Entry 5VVR (electron microscopy, 5.80 A resolution (low resolution: residue-level contacts below are approximate; hydrogen-bond / salt-bridge calls are withheld)); this record covers chains B and T of the 16 polymer chains in the assembly.

[Chain B]
Name: DNA-directed RNA polymerase II subunit RPB2
Source organism: Saccharomyces cerevisiae (strain ATCC 204508 / S288c)
Notes: EC 2.7.7.6
UniProt: P08518 (RPB2_YEAST); residue numbers follow UniProt; this construct covers 1-1224
Chain sequence (1224 residues; each row starts with the number of its first residue):
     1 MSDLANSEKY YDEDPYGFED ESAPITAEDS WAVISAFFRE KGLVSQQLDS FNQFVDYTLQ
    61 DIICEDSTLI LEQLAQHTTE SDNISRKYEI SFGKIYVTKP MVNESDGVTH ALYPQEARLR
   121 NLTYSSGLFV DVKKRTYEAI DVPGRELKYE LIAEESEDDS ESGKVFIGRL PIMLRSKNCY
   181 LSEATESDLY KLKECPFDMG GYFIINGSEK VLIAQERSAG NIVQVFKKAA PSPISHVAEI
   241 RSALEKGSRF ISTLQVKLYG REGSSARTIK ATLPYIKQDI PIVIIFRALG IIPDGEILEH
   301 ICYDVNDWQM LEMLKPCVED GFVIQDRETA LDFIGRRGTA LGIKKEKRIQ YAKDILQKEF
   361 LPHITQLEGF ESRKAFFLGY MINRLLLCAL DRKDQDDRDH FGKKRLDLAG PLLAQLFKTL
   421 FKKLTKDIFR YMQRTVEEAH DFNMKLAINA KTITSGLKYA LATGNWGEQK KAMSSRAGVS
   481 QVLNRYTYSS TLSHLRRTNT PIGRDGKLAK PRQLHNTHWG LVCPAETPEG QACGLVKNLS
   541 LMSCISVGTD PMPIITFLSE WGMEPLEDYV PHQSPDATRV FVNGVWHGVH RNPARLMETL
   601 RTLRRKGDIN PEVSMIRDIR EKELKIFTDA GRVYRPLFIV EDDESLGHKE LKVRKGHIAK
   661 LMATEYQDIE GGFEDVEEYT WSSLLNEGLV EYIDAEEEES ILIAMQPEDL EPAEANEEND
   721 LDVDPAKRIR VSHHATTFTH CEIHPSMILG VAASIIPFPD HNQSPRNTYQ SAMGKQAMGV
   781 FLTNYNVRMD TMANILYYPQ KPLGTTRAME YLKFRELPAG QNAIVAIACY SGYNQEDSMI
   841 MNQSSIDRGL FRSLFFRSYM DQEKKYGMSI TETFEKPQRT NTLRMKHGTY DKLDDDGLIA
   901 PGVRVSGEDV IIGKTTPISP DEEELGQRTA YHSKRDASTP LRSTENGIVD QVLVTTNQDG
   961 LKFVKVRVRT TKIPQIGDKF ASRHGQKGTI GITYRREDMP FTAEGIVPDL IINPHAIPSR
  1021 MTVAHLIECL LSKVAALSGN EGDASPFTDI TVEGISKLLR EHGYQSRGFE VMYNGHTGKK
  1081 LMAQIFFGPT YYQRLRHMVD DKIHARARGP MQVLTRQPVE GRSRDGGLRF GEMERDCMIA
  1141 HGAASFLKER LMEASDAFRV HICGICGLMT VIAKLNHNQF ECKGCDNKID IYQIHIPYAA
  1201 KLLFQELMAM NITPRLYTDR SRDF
Not modelled in the structure: 1-17
Metal / ion sites: Zn2+: Cys-1163, Cys-1166, Cys-1185

[Chain T]
Molecule: TS (47-nt DNA)
Sequence (47 nucleotides; row label = number of the first residue in the row):
     1 CGCTCTGCTC CTTCTCCCAT CCTCTCGATG GCTATGAGAT CAACTAG

[Interface between chain B and chain T]
Residue-residue contacts (10):
  Met-792(B) with DT25(T)
  Arg-857(B) with DT25(T)
  Tyr-866(B) with DC32(T)
  Glu-923(B) with DT35(T)
  Glu-924(B) with DG31(T)
  Gly-1121(B) with DT23(T)
  Arg-1122(B) with DT23(T)
  Ser-1123(B) with DC24(T)
  Arg-1129(B) with DC21(T); DC22(T)
Also at the interface, not in a pair above, chain B (13 interface residues in all): Tyr-459, Thr-791, Lys-865, Leu-1128
Also at the interface, not in a pair above, chain T (12 interface residues in all): DC26, DA28, DT29, DG30

[Summary]
13 residues of chain B face 12 of chain T across their interface. Cys-1163(B), Cys-1166(B) and Cys-1185(B)
form the Zn2+ site.
Here chain B is DNA-directed RNA polymerase II subunit RPB2 (Saccharomyces cerevisiae (strain ATCC 204508 /
S288c)) and chain T is TS (47-nt DNA). Entry 5VVR (Ternary complex of RNA Pol II, transcription scaffold and
Rad26) was determined by electron microscopy, deposited together with 5VVS.
